Entry 8WT7 (electron microscopy, 2.70 A resolution); this record covers chains B and H of the 10 polymer chains in the assembly.

[Chain B]
Molecule: IS621 transposase
From: Escherichia coli
UniProtKB: A0A0E0Y1P1 (A0A0E0Y1P1_ECO1C); numbering as in UniProt (aligned over 1-326)
Amino-acid sequence (328 residues; row label = number of the first residue in the row; numbers below 1 keep their minus sign (Gly-1 is residue -1)):
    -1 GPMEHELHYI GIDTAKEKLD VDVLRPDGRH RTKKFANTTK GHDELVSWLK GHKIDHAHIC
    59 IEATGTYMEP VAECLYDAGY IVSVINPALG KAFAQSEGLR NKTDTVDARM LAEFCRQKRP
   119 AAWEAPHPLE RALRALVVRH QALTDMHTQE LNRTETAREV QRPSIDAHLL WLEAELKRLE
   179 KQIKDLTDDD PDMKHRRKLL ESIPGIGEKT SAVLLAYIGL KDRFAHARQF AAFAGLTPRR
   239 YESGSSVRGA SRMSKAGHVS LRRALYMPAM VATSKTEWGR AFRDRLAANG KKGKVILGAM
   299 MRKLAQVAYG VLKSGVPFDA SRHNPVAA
Not modelled in the structure: -1 to 3, 322-326
Sequence notes: expression tag (-1 to 0)
What the authors report for this chain:
  - mutagenesis - D11A/E60A/D102A/D105A, S241A: abolished catalytic activity

[Chain H]
Molecule: target DNA
Sequence (38 nucleotides; numbered 1 to 38; the number before each row is that of its first residue):
     1 CGAGCTCATC TGTAGGCCCG ATGGTGGTAT TACCCGGC
Not modelled in the structure: 1-2, 30-38

[Interface between chain B and chain H]
Residue-residue contacts - 32 pairs, chain B then chain H:
  Thr12(B) with DC18(H), sugar contact
  Ala13(B) with DC19(H), phosphate contact
  Lys14(B) with DC18(H), phosphate contact; DC19(H), hydrogen bond to the phosphate; DG20(H), salt bridge to the phosphate
  Ala61(B) with DG16(H), base contact
  Thr62(B) with DC17(H), base contact; DC18(H), sugar contact
  Tyr65(B) with DC19(H), sugar contact
  Asn84(B) with DG15(H), hydrogen bond to the base
  Pro85(B) with DG16(H), sugar contact; DC17(H), sugar contact
  Ala86(B) with DG15(H), base contact; DG16(H), sugar contact
  Lys89(B) with DG16(H), sugar contact
  Arg250(B) with DT13(H), base contact
  Lys253(B) with DA14(H), salt bridge to the phosphate
  Ala254(B) with DA14(H), base contact
  Gly255(B) with DA14(H), base contact
  Val257(B) with DA14(H), base contact
  Arg260(B) with DA14(H), base contact
  Tyr264(B) with DT9(H), hydrogen bond to the base
  Met265(B) with DA8(H), base contact
  Met268(B) with DA8(H), sugar contact; DT9(H), base contact
  Val269(B) with DA8(H), base contact
  Ser272(B) with DA8(H), sugar contact
  Gly291(B) with DT9(H), phosphate contact; DC10(H), hydrogen bond to the phosphate
  Lys292(B) with DT9(H), phosphate contact; DC10(H), phosphate contact
  Leu295(B) with DT9(H), sugar contact
Other interface residues (no listed pair), chain B (26 interface residues in all): Glu60, Ser252

[Summary]
The interface between chain B and chain H involves 26 residues on one side and 11 on the other, with 4
hydrogen bonds and 2 salt bridges. Among the polar pairs are Asn84(B)-DG15(H), Tyr264(B)-DT9(H) and
Lys14(B)-DC19(H). From the paper: D11A/E60A/D102A/D105A and S241A of chain B abolish catalytic activity.
Here chain B is IS621 transposase (Escherichia coli) and chain H is target DNA. Entry 8WT7 (Cryo-EM structure
of the IS621 recombinase in complex with bridge RNA, donor DNA, and target DNA ...) was determined by electron
microscopy (same publication as 8WT6, 8WT8 and 8WT9).
